PDB entry 7ZKP | electron microscopy, 3.20 A resolution | chains L and 6 of the 14 polymer chains in the assembly

[Chain L]
Name: NADH-ubiquinone oxidoreductase chain 4L
Organism: Yarrowia lipolytica
Notes: EC 7.1.1.2
UniProtKB: S5U4U1 (S5U4U1_YARLL); residue numbers follow UniProt; this construct covers 1-89
Amino-acid sequence (89 residues; each row starts with the number of its first residue):
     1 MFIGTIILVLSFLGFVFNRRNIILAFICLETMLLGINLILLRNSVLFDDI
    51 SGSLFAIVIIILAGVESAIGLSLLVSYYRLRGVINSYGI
Modified residues: Met1 (N-formylmethionine; FME)

[Chain 6]
Name: NADH-ubiquinone oxidoreductase chain 6
Organism: Yarrowia lipolytica
Notes: EC 7.1.1.2
UniProtKB: S5U3X7 (S5U3X7_YARLL); residues 2-185 here correspond to UniProt positions 1-184 (UniProt number = residue number - 1)
Amino-acid sequence (185 residues; each row starts with the number of its first residue):
     1 MMYLTYYFIEITIFLAILCTIFIISAKNPMVSILYMIALFVIAAMYLYLI
    51 GLGIFSLLYIMIYIGAIAVLFLFIITLLDINSTELSVKSNIRDLPLVLIS
   101 LIVLTISGLMIYSNDSILINKLLEAFGNDYNTIITQDWFNIENTTLLTTI
   151 GNVLLTNNAFILLVLAIVLLLGIIGPISITMKHKE
Not modelled in the structure: 185
Modified residues: Met1 (N-formylmethionine; FME)
Differences from the reference sequence: insertion (1)

[Interface between chain L and chain 6]
Contacting residue pairs (70):
  Met1(L) - Tyr46(6)
  Phe2(L) - Phe126(6)  hydrophobic
  Ile3(L) - Thr12(6)
  Ile3(L) - Ile13(6)  hydrophobic
  Ile3(L) - Ala16(6)  hydrophobic
  Ile3(L) - Tyr46(6)
  Ile6(L) - Ile13(6)  hydrophobic
  Ile6(L) - Ile17(6)  hydrophobic
  Ile7(L) - Ala16(6)  hydrophobic
  Leu10(L) - Thr20(6)
  Ser11(L) - Thr20(6)
  Phe17(L) - Asn90(6)
  Phe17(L) - Val97(6)  hydrophobic
  Arg19(L) - Asp93(6)  salt bridge
  Arg20(L) - Lys88(6)
  Arg20(L) - Ser89(6)  hydrogen bond (side chain-backbone)
  Arg20(L) - Asp93(6)  salt bridge
  Ile23(L) - Pro29(6)  hydrophobic
  Ile23(L) - Ile75(6)  hydrophobic
  Leu24(L) - Ile23(6)
  Phe26(L) - Phe71(6)  hydrophobic
  Ile27(L) - Ile23(6)  hydrophobic
  Ile27(L) - Ser32(6)
  Ile27(L) - Ile33(6)  hydrophobic
  Ile27(L) - Met36(6)  hydrophobic
  Ile27(L) - Phe71(6)  hydrophobic
  Glu30(L) - Phe71(6)
  Leu34(L) - Phe40(6)  hydrophobic
  Leu34(L) - Ala43(6)  hydrophobic
  Leu34(L) - Tyr59(6)  hydrophobic
  Asn37(L) - Tyr59(6)
  Asn37(L) - Tyr63(6)  hydrogen bond
  Leu38(L) - Leu47(6)  hydrophobic
  Leu41(L) - Leu47(6)  hydrophobic
  Leu41(L) - Leu52(6)  hydrophobic
  Leu41(L) - Phe55(6)  hydrophobic
  Leu41(L) - Tyr59(6)
  Val45(L) - Ile50(6)  hydrophobic
  Val45(L) - Leu52(6)  hydrophobic
  Ile50(L) - Leu146(6)  hydrophobic
  Ile50(L) - Thr149(6)
  Ile50(L) - Ile150(6)  hydrophobic
  Ile50(L) - Val153(6)  hydrophobic
  Ser53(L) - Phe55(6)
  Ser53(L) - Ile150(6)
  Leu54(L) - Val153(6)  hydrophobic
  Leu54(L) - Leu154(6)  hydrophobic
  Leu54(L) - Asn158(6)
  Ile57(L) - Phe55(6)  hydrophobic
  Ile57(L) - Ile150(6)  hydrophobic
  Ile57(L) - Leu154(6)  hydrophobic
  Ile60(L) - Tyr59(6)  hydrophobic
  Ile60(L) - Tyr63(6)  hydrophobic
  Leu62(L) - Leu165(6)  hydrophobic
  Leu62(L) - Val168(6)  hydrophobic
  Ala63(L) - Tyr63(6)
  Val65(L) - Val168(6)
  Val65(L) - Gly172(6)
  Leu71(L) - Leu70(6)  hydrophobic
  Leu71(L) - Ile74(6)  hydrophobic
  Ser72(L) - Pro176(6)
  Ser72(L) - Ile179(6)
  Leu73(L) - Ile179(6)  hydrophobic
  Val75(L) - Ile74(6)  hydrophobic
  Ser76(L) - Ile179(6)  hydrogen bond (side chain-backbone)
  Tyr78(L) - Leu78(6)  hydrophobic
  Tyr78(L) - Leu85(6)  hydrophobic
  Leu80(L) - Ile74(6)
  Leu80(L) - Leu77(6)  hydrophobic
  Leu80(L) - Leu78(6)  hydrophobic
Interface residues without a listed pair, chain L (48 interface residues in all): Gly14, Val16, Asn18, Cys28, Thr31, Arg42, Ala56, Val58, Ile59, Ile61, Gly64, Ser67, Ala68
Interface residues without a listed pair, chain 6 (53 interface residues in all): Ile21, Ile24, Leu39, Ile62, Ile67, Arg92, Leu94, Ile161, Leu169, Thr180

[In short]
48 residues of chain L and 53 residues of chain 6 are in contact; the contacts include 3 hydrogen bonds and 2
salt bridges. Polar pairs include Arg19(L)-Asp93(6), Arg20(L)-Asp93(6) and Arg20(L)-Ser89(6).
Here chain L is NADH-ubiquinone oxidoreductase chain 4L and chain 6 is NADH-ubiquinone oxidoreductase chain 6,
both from Yarrowia lipolytica. Entry 7ZKP (Late assembly intermediate of the proximal proton pumping module of
complex I with assembly factors NDUFAF1 ...) was determined by electron microscopy together with 7ZKQ from the
same study.
